PDB entry 1FFQ | X-ray diffraction, 1.90 A resolution | chain A

# Chain A
Molecule: Chitinase A
Source organism: Serratia marcescens
Notes: EC 3.2.1.14
Amino-acid sequence (540 residues; numbered 24 to 563; the number before each row is that of its first residue):
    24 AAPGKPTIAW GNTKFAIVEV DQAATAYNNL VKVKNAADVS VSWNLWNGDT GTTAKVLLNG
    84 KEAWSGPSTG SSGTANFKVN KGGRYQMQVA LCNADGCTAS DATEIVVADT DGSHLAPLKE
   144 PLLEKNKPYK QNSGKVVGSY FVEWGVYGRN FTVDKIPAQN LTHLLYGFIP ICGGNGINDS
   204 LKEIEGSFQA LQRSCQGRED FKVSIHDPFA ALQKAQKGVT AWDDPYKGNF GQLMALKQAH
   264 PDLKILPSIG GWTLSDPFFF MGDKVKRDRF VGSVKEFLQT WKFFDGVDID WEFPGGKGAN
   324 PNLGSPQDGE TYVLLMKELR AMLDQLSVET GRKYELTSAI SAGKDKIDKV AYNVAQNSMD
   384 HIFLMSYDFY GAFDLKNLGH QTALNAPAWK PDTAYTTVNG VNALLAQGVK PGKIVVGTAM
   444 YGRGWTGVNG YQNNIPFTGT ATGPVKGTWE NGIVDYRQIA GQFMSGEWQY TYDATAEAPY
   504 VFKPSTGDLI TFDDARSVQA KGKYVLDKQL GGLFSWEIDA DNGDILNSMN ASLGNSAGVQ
Disulfides: Cys115-Cys120, Cys195-Cys218
Small-molecule neighbours: allosamizoline / 2-acetamido-2-deoxy-beta-D-allopyranose: Tyr163, Trp167, Arg172, Phe191, Ile207, His229, Ser271, Gly274, Trp275, Thr276, Leu277, Asp313, Glu315, Ala362, Met388, Tyr390, Asp391, Tyr444, Arg446, Trp472, Glu473, Ile476, Phe537, Trp539, Glu540

# In short
Bound to chain A: allosamizoline / 2-acetamido-2-deoxy-beta-D-allopyranose.
Chain A is Chitinase A (Serratia marcescens); the structure, Crystal structure of chitinase A complexed with
allosamidin, was determined by X-ray diffraction, deposited together with 1EDQ.
